PDB entry 7CTE | electron microscopy, 3.80 A resolution | chains C and E of the 4 polymer chains in the assembly

# Chain C
Molecule: Origin recognition complex subunit 3
Source organism: Homo sapiens
Reference sequence: Q9UBD5 (ORC3_HUMAN); the author numbering skips numbers that UniProt does not, so the offset changes along the chain: 1-506 = UniProt 1-506; 508-712 = UniProt 507-711
Amino-acid sequence (711 residues; row label = number of the first residue in the row; note: 1 number in that range is skipped by the numbering (no residue carries it; nothing is unmodelled there)):
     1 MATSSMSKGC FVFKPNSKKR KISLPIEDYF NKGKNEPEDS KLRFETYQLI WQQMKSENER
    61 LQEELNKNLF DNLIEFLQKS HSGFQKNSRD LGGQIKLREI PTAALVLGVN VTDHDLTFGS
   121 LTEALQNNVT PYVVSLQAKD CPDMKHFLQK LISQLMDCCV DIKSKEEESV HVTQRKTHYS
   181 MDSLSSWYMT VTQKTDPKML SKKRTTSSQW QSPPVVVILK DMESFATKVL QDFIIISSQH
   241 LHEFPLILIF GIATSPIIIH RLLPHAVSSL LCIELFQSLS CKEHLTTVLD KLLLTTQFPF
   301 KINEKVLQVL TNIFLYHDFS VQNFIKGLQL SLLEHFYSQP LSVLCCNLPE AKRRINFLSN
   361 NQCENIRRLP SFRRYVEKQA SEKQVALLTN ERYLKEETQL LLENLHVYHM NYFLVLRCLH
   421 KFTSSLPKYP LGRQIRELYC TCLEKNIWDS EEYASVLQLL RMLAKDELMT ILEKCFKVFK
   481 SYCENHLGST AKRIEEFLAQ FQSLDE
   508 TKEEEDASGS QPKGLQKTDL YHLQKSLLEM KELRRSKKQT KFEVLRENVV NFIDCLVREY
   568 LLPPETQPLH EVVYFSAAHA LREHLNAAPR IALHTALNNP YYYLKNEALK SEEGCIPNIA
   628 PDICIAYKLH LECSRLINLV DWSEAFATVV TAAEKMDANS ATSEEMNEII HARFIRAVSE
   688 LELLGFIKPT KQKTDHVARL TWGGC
Not modelled in the structure: 1-8, 17-26, 32-36, 86-97, 165-192, 508-547, 616-624, 665-668, 710-712
UniProt features mapped onto this chain:
  - modified residue (Phosphoserine): Ser23, Ser517

# Chain E
Molecule: Origin recognition complex subunit 5
Source organism: Homo sapiens
Reference sequence: O43913 (ORC5_HUMAN); numbering as in UniProt (aligned over 1-435)
Amino-acid sequence (435 residues; each row starts with the number of its first residue):
     1 MPHLENVVLC RESQVSILQS LFGERHHFSF PSIFIYGHTA SGKTYVTQTL LKTLELPHVF
    61 VNCVECFTLR LLLEQILNKL NHLSSSEDGC STEITCETFN DFVRLFKQVT TAENLKDQTV
   121 YIVLDKAEYL RDMEANLLPG FLRLQELADR NVTVLFLSEI VWEKFRPNTG CFEPFVLYFP
   181 DYSIGNLQKI LSHDHPPEYS ADFYAAYINI LLGVFYTVCR DLKELRHLAV LNFPKYCEPV
   241 VKGEASERDT RKLWRNIEPH LKKAMQTVYL REISSSQWEK LQKDDTDPGQ LKGLSAHTHV
   301 ELPYYSKFIL IAAYLASYNP ARTDKRFFLK HHGKIKKTNF LKKHEKTSNH LLGPKPFPLD
   361 RLLAILYSIV DSRVAPTANI FSQITSLVTL QLLTLVGHDD QLDGPKYKCT VSLDFIRAIA
   421 RTVNFDIIKY LYDFL
Not modelled in the structure: 1-3, 84-90, 245-248, 269-294, 329-348, 434-435
Small-molecule neighbours: ATP (adenosine-5'-triphosphate): Val8, Leu9, Arg11, His38, Thr39, Ala40, Ser41, Gly42, Lys43, Thr44, Tyr45, Asp125, Lys126, Leu157, Tyr182, Leu222, Lys223, Arg226
UniProt features mapped onto this chain:
  - binding site (ATP): Gly37 to Thr44

# How chain C and chain E interact
Residue-residue contacts - 46 pairs, chain C then chain E:
  Arg98(C) - Arg226(E)
  Val109(C) - Glu301(E)
  Val109(C) - Leu302(E)  hydrophobic
  Val109(C) - Leu390(E)  hydrophobic
  Met144(C) - Phe67(E)  hydrophobic
  Leu148(C) - Phe67(E)  hydrophobic
  Lys194(C) - Arg70(E)
  Glu223(C) - Gln391(E)  hydrogen bond (backbone-side chain)
  Ser224(C) - Gln391(E)
  Asp232(C) - Tyr129(E)
  Ile235(C) - Val64(E)  hydrophobic
  Ile236(C) - Val64(E)
  Ile236(C) - Glu65(E)
  Gln239(C) - Asn62(E)  hydrogen bond
  His240(C) - Glu65(E)  salt bridge
  Ala253(C) - Leu390(E)  hydrophobic
  Thr254(C) - Val300(E)
  Ser255(C) - Val300(E)
  Ile257(C) - Ser295(E)
  Arg261(C) - Gln391(E)  hydrogen bond
  Arg261(C) - Thr410(E)
  Leu275(C) - Ala296(E)  hydrophobic
  Ser280(C) - Glu301(E)
  Leu315(C) - Tyr304(E)
  Tyr316(C) - Pro303(E)
  Tyr316(C) - Tyr304(E)  hydrogen bond (backbone-backbone)
  Tyr316(C) - Tyr305(E)  hydrogen bond (backbone-backbone)
  His317(C) - Pro303(E)
  His317(C) - Tyr305(E)
  His317(C) - Thr377(E)
  His317(C) - Asn379(E)
  His317(C) - Gln383(E)  hydrogen bond (backbone-side chain)
  Asp318(C) - Asn379(E)
  Phe319(C) - Pro303(E)  hydrophobic
  Asn593(C) - Thr377(E)
  Asn593(C) - Ala378(E)
  Asn593(C) - Asn379(E)  hydrogen bond (side chain-backbone)
  Ala594(C) - Thr377(E)
  Ala594(C) - Ala378(E)  hydrogen bond (backbone-backbone)
  Ala595(C) - Pro376(E)
  Ala595(C) - Thr377(E)
  Arg597(C) - Phe381(E)
  Ile598(C) - Pro376(E)
  Lys695(C) - Asp403(E)  salt bridge
  Leu707(C) - Asp360(E)
  Trp709(C) - Asp360(E)
Other interface residues (no listed pair), chain C (35 interface residues in all): Lys145, Asp196, Leu262
Other interface residues (no listed pair), chain E (32 interface residues in all): Leu71, His297, Thr298, Leu363, Ile380, Thr389

# Overview
35 residues of chain C face 32 of chain E across their interface, with 8 hydrogen bonds and 2 salt bridges.
Polar pairs include His240(C)-Glu65(E), Lys695(C)-Asp403(E) and Glu223(C)-Gln391(E). Chain E binds ATP. From
UniProt: 8 ATP-binding residues on chain E.
Chain C is Origin recognition complex subunit 3 and chain E is Origin recognition complex subunit 5, both from
Homo sapiens; the structure, Human Origin Recognition Complex, ORC2-5, was determined by electron microscopy
together with 7CTF and 7CTG from the same study.
